6WI1 - chains B and D of the 4 polymer chains in the assembly; structure by electron microscopy, 3.62 A resolution.

== Chain B (and D) ==
Molecule: Ionotropic glutamate receptor , NMDA receptor GluN2B
Source organism: Rattus norvegicus
Notes: chain D of this document is another copy of the same molecule, construct and numbering; everything in this record applies to it too
Sequence (883 residues; row label = number of the first residue in the row; numbers below 1 keep their minus sign (Met-30 is residue -30)):
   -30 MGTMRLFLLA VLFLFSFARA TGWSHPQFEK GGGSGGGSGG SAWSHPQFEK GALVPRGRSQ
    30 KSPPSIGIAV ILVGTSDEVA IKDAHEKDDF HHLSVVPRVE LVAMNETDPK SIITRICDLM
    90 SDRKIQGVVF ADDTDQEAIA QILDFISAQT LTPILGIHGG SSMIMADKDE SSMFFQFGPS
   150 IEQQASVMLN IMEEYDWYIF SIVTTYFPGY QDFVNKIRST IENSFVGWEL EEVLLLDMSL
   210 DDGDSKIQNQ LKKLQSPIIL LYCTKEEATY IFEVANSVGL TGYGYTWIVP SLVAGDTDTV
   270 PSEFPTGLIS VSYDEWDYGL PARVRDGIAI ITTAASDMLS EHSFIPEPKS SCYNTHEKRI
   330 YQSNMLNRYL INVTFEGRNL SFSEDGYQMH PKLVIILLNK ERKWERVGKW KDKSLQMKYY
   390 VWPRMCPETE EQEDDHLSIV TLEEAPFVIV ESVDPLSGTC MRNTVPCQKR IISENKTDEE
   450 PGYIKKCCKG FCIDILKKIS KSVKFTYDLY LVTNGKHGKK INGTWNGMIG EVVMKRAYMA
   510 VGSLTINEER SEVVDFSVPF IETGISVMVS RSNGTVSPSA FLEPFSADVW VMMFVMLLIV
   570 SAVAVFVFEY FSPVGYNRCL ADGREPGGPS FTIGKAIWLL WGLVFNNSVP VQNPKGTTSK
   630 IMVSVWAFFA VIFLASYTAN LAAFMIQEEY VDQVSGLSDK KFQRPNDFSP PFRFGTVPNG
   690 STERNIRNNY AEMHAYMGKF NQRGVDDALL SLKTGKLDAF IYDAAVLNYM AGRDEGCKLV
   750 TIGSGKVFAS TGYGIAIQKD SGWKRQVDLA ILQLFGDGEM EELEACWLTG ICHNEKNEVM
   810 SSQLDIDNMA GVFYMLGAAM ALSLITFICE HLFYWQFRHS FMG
Disordered / not traced: -30 to 33, 397-402, 580-599, 845-852
Disulfides: Cys86-Cys321, Cys429-Cys456, Cys436-Cys457, Cys746-Cys801
Glycans and other covalent adducts: N-acetylglucosamine (NAG) linked to Asn341, Asn348, Asn491, Asn688
From the paper describing this entry:
  - conformationally variable residues (domain motion, helix shift): Asn184, Leu425, Ile655

== Chain B / chain D interface ==
Contacting residue pairs (7; chain B residue first):
  Asn218(B) - Gly248(D)
  Ser246(B) - Ser246(D)
  Ser246(B) - Val247(D)
  Val247(B) - Ser246(D)
  Val247(B) - Val247(D)
  Gly248(B) - Asn218(D)
  Asn615(B) - Asn615(D)
Interface residues without a listed pair, chain B (6 interface residues in all): Glu791
Interface residues without a listed pair, chain D (6 interface residues in all): Glu791

== In short ==
Chain B and chain D each contribute 6 residues to their interface. From the paper: conformational variability
at Asn184(B), Leu425(B) and Ile655(B).
Both chains are Ionotropic glutamate receptor , NMDA receptor GluN2B (Rattus norvegicus). Entry 6WI1
(GluN1b-GluN2B NMDA receptor in active conformation stabilized by inter-GluN1b-GluN2B subunit cross-linking)
was determined by electron microscopy together with 6USU, 6USV, 6WHR, 6WHS, 6WHT, 6WHU and 5 further entries
from the same study.
